Entry 6GAM (X-ray diffraction, 1.40 A resolution); this record covers chains L and T of the 4 polymer chains in the assembly.

== Chain L ==
Protein: Hydrogenase-2 large chain
Source organism: Escherichia coli (strain K12)
Notes: EC 1.12.99.6
UniProtKB: P0ACE0 (MBHM_ECOLI); residue numbers follow UniProt; this construct covers 1-567
Chain sequence (567 residues; row label = number of the first residue in the row):
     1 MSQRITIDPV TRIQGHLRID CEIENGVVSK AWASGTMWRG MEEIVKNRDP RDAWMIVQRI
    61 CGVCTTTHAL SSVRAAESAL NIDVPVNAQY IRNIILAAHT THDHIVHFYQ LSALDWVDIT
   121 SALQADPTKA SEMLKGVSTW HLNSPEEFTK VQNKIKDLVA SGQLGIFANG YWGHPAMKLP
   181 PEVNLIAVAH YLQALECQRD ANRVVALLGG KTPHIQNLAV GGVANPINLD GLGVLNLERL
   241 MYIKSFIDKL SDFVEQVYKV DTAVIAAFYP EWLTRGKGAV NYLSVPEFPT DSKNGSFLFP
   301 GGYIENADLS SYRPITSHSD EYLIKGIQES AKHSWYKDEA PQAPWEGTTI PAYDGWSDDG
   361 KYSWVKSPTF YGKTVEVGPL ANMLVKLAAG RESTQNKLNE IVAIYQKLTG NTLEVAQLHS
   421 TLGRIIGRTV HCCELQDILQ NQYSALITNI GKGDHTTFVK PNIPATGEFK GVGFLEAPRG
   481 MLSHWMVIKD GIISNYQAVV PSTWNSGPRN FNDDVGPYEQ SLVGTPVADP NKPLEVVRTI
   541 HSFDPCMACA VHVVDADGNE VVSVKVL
Disordered / not traced: 1, 553-567
Construct notes: variant Gln14 (Glu in P0ACE0)
UniProt features mapped onto this chain:
  - binding site (Ni(2+)): Cys61, Cys64, Cys546, Cys549
  - site: His552, Val553 (Cleavage)
Bound ions: Mg2+: Glu42, Ala498; Ni2+: Cys61, Cys64, Cys546, Cys549; carbonmonoxide-(dicyano) iron Fe: Cys64, Cys549
Residues lining bound ligands: carbonmonoxide-(dicyano) iron (FCO): Cys64, Thr67, His68, Ala477, Pro478, Arg479, Leu482, Val500, Pro501, Ser502, Cys546, Cys549

== Chain T ==
Protein: Hydrogenase-2 small chain
Source organism: Escherichia coli (strain K12)
Notes: EC 1.12.99.6
UniProtKB: P69741 (MBHT_ECOLI); residues 1-293 here correspond to UniProt positions 38-330 (UniProt number = residue number + 37)
Chain sequence (301 residues; numbered 1 to 301; the number before each row is that of its first residue):
     1 EMAESVTNPQ RPPVIWIGAQ ECTGCTESLL RATHPTVENL VLETISLEYH EVLSAAFGHQ
    61 VEENKHNALE KYKGQYVLVV DGSIPLKDNG IYCMVAGEPI VDHIRKAAEG AAAIIAIGSC
   121 SAWGGVAAAG VNPTGAVSLQ EVLPGKTVIN IPGCPPNPHN FLATVAHIIT YGKPPKLDDK
   181 NRPTFAYGRL IHEHCERRPH FDAGRFAKEF GDEGHREGWC LYHLGCKGPE TYGNCSTLQF
   241 CDVGGVWPVA IGHPCYGCNE EGIGFHKGIH QLANVENQTP RSQKPDVNAK EGGRSHHHHH
   301 H
Disordered / not traced: 1-8, 277-301
Construct notes: expression tag (294-301)
UniProt features mapped onto this chain:
  - binding site ([4Fe-4S] cluster): Cys22, Cys25, Cys120, Cys154, His192, Cys195, Cys220, Cys226
  - binding site ([3Fe-4S] cluster): Cys235, Cys255, Cys258
Bound ions: 4Fe-4S cluster Fe site 1: Cys22, Cys25, Cys120, Cys154; 4Fe-4S cluster Fe site 2: His192, Cys195, Cys220, Cys226; 3Fe-4S cluster Fe: Cys235, Cys255, Cys258
Residues lining bound ligands:
  - 3Fe-4S cluster (F3S): Ile191, Thr231, Cys235, Phe240, Trp247, Pro248, Cys255, Tyr256, Gly257, Cys258, Asn259
  - 4Fe-4S cluster (SF4), molecule 1: Glu21, Cys22, Gly24, Cys25, Gly82, Gly118, Ser119, Cys120, Val126, Gly153, Cys154, Pro155
  - 4Fe-4S cluster (SF4), molecule 2: Ile191, His192, Cys195, Arg197, Arg198, Phe201, Cys220, Leu221, Tyr222, Cys226, Gly228, Pro229, Val249

== Interface between chain L and chain T ==
Contacting residue pairs - 33 pairs, chain L then chain T:
  Leu229(L) with Tyr171(T), hydrophobic; Phe185(T)
  Asp230(L) with Pro175(T); Lys176(T), hydrogen bond (side chain-backbone); Thr184(T), hydrogen bond (backbone-side chain); Phe185(T), hydrogen bond (backbone-backbone)
  Gly231(L) with Phe185(T)
  Leu232(L) with Phe185(T); Ala186(T); Gly233(T); Asn234(T); Thr237(T)
  Leu237(L) with Ala163(T); Ala166(T); His167(T)
  Glu238(L) with His34(T), salt bridge; His159(T); Ala163(T); Leu238(T)
  Arg239(L) with Leu238(T)
  Met241(L) with His34(T); Pro35(T); Leu162(T); Ala163(T), hydrophobic; Ala166(T), hydrophobic
  Tyr242(L) with Thr33(T); His34(T); Asp242(T), hydrogen bond (side chain-backbone)
  Ser245(L) with Thr33(T); His34(T)
  Ile447(L) with Thr170(T); Tyr171(T), hydrogen bond (backbone-side chain)
  Gly451(L) with Tyr171(T)
Also at the interface, not in a pair above, chain L (14 interface residues in all): Asn236, Ile450
Also at the interface, not in a pair above, chain T (24 interface residues in all): Tyr187, Gly188, Arg189, His194

== Summary ==
Chain L and chain T form an interface of 14 and 24 residues respectively, with 5 hydrogen bonds and 1 salt
bridge. Polar pairs include Glu238(L)-His34(T), Asp230(L)-Lys176(T) and Asp230(L)-Thr184(T). Ligands of chain
L: carbonmonoxide-(dicyano) iron. Bound to chain T: 4Fe-4S cluster and 3Fe-4S cluster.
Here chain L is Hydrogenase-2 large chain and chain T is Hydrogenase-2 small chain, both from Escherichia coli
(strain K12). Entry 6GAM (Structure of E14Q variant of E. coli hydrogenase-2 (as-isolated enzyme)) was
determined by X-ray diffraction, deposited together with 5LRY, 6FPI, 6FPO, 6FPW, 6G7R, 6GAL and 6GAN.
